7RZI - chains B and c of the 6 polymer chains in the assembly; structure by electron microscopy, 3.00 A resolution.

Chain B:
Protein: Cysteine-free Insulin-degrading enzyme
Source organism: Homo sapiens
Notes: EC 3.4.24.56
Reference sequence: P14735 (IDE_HUMAN); residue numbers follow UniProt; this construct covers 1-1011
Sequence (1011 residues; each row starts with the number of its first residue):
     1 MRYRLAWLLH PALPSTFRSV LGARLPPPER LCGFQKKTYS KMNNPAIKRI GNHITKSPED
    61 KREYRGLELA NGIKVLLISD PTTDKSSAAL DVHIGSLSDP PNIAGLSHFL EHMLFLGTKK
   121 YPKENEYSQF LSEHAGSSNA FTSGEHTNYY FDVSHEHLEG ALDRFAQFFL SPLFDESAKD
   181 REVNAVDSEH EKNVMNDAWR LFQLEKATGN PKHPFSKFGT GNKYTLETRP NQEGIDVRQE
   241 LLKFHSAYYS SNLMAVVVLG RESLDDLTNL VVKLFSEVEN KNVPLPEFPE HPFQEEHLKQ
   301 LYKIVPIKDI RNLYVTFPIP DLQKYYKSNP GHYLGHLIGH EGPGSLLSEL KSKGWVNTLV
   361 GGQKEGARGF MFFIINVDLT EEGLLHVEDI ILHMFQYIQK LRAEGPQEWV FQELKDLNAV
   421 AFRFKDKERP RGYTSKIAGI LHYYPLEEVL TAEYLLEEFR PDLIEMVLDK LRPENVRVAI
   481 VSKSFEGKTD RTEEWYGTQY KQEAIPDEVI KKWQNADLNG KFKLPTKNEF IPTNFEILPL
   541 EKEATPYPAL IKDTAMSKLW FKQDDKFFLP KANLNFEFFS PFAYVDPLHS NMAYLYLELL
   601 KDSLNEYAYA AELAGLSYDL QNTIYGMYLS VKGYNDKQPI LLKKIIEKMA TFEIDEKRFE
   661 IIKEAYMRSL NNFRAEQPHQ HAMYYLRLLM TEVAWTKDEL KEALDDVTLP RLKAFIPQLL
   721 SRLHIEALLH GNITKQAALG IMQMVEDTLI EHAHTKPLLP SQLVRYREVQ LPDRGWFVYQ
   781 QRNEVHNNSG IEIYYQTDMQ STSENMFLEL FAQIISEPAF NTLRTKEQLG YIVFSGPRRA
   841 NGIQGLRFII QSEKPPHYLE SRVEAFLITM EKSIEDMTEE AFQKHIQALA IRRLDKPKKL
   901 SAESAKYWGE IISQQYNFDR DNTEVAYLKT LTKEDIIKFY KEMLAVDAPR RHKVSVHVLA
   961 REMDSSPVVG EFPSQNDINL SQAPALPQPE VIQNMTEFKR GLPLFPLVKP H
Unresolved in the structure: 1-46, 963-989
Sequence notes: engineered mutation Leu110 (Cys in P14735), Ser171 (Cys in P14735), Ala178 (Cys in P14735), Val257 (Cys in P14735), Leu414 (Cys in P14735), Asn573 (Cys in P14735), Ser590 (Cys in P14735), Ser789 (Cys in P14735), Ala812 (Cys in P14735), Ala819 (Cys in P14735), Ser904 (Cys in P14735), Ser966 (Cys in P14735), Ser974 (Cys in P14735)
UniProt features mapped onto this chain:
  - motif: Glu853 to Tyr858 (SlyX motif)
  - active site: Glu111 (Proton acceptor)
  - binding site (Zn(2+)): His108, His112, Glu189
  - binding site (substrate): His336 to Gly342, Leu359 to Gln363
  - binding site (ATP): Arg429, Asp895 to Ser901
  - modified residue (N6-succinyllysine): Lys192, Lys697
  - mutagenesis: Glu111 (E111Q: Loss of catalytic activity), Ser132 (S132C: Increases catalytic rate towards INS and amyloid; when associated with C-817), Asn184 (N184C: Increases catalytic rate towards INS and amyloid; when associated with C-828), Pro286 (P286G: Reduced enzyme activity), Gly366 to Gly369 (Reduced enzyme activity), Asp426 (D426C: Increases catalytic rate towards INS and amyloid; when associated with C-899), Tyr496 (Y496A: Strongly reduced enzyme activity), Phe530 (F530A: Strongly increased enzyme activity), Arg767 (R767A: Decreases dimerization. No effect on degradation of ANP. Retains the ability to degrade an aberrant form of ANP, when in the presence of both ANP and the aberrant ANP), Glu817 (E817C: Increases catalytic rate towards INS and amyloid; when associated with C-132), Gln828 (Q828C: Increases catalytic rate towards INS and amyloid; when associated with C-184), Tyr831 (Y831F: No effect on catalytic activity), 1 further mutagenesis entry in UniProt

Chain c:
Protein: Insulin A chain
Source organism: Homo sapiens
Reference sequence: P01308 (INS_HUMAN); residues 1-21 here correspond to UniProt positions 90-110 (UniProt number = residue number + 89)
Sequence (21 residues; numbered 1 to 21; the number before each row is that of its first residue):
     1 GIVEQCCTSI CSLYQLENYC N
Unresolved in the structure: 1-4, 19-21
Disulfide bonds: Cys6-Cys11

Chain B / chain c interface:
Pairs across the interface (36; chain B residue first):
  His108(B) - Ser12(c)
  Glu111(B) - Tyr14(c)
  His112(B) - Tyr14(c)
  Phe115(B) - Tyr14(c)  hydrophobic
  Ser137(B) - Glu17(c)
  Ser138(B) - Gln15(c)  hydrogen bond (backbone-side chain)
  Ser138(B) - Glu17(c)
  Asn139(B) - Leu13(c)
  Asn139(B) - Tyr14(c)
  Asn139(B) - Gln15(c)  hydrogen bond (side chain-backbone)
  Asn139(B) - Glu17(c)
  Ala140(B) - Leu13(c)
  Ala140(B) - Tyr14(c)  hydrogen bond (backbone-backbone)
  Phe141(B) - Gln5(c)
  Phe141(B) - Cys6(c)
  Phe141(B) - Ser12(c)
  Phe141(B) - Leu13(c)  hydrophobic
  Thr142(B) - Ser12(c)  hydrogen bond (backbone-side chain)
  Tyr150(B) - Gln5(c)
  Tyr150(B) - Leu13(c)
  Glu189(B) - Ser12(c)
  Glu189(B) - Leu13(c)
  Ala198(B) - Ile10(c)
  Trp199(B) - Ile10(c)  hydrophobic
  Trp199(B) - Cys11(c)
  Phe202(B) - Ile10(c)  hydrophobic
  Arg431(B) - Glu17(c)  salt bridge
  Gly432(B) - Gln5(c)  hydrogen bond (backbone-side chain)
  Ser435(B) - Gln5(c)
  Phe820(B) - Gln15(c)
  Arg824(B) - Tyr14(c)  hydrogen bond (side chain-backbone)
  Arg824(B) - Gln15(c)
  Tyr831(B) - Leu13(c)  hydrogen bond (side chain-backbone)
  Tyr831(B) - Tyr14(c)
  Tyr831(B) - Leu16(c)  hydrophobic
  Phe834(B) - Asn18(c)
Also at the interface, not in a pair above, chain B (24 interface residues in all): Lys436, Ile832

In short:
The interface between chain B and chain c involves 24 residues on one side and 11 on the other; the contacts
include 7 hydrogen bonds and 1 salt bridge. Polar contacts include Arg431(B)-Glu17(c), Ser138(B)-Gln15(c) and
Asn139(B)-Gln15(c).
Here chain B is Cysteine-free Insulin-degrading enzyme and chain c is Insulin A chain, both from Homo sapiens.
Entry 7RZI (Insulin Degrading Enzyme pC/pC) was determined by electron microscopy.
